PDB entry 2REA | X-ray diffraction, 2.50 A resolution | chain A

== Chain A ==
Molecule: Phosphatidylinositol-4-phosphate 3-kinase C2 domain-containing alpha polypeptide
From: Homo sapiens
Notes: EC 2.7.1.154; fragment: px-domain, residues 1421-1532
UniProtKB: O00443 (P3C2A_HUMAN); residue numbers follow UniProt; this construct covers 1421-1532
Amino-acid sequence (121 residues; row label = number of the first residue in the row):
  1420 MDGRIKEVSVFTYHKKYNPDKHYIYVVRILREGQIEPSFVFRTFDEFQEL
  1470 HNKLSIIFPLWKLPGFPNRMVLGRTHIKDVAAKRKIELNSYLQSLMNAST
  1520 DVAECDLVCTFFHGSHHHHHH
Not modelled in the structure: 1420, 1537-1540
Construct notes: expression tag (1420, 1533-1540)
What the authors report for this chain:
  - specificity-determining residues: Asp1464 (proposed by the authors, not directly observed)
  - specificity-determining residues: Thr1462
  - mutagenesis - R1488A (7-fold): decreased binding to PtdIns(4,5)P2 (citing earlier work)

== Summary ==
From the paper: R1488A reduces binding to PtdIns(4,5)P2; specificity determinants Asp1464 and Thr1462.
Chain A is Phosphatidylinositol-4-phosphate 3-kinase C2 domain-containing alpha polypeptide (Homo sapiens);
the structure, Crystal structures of C2ALPHA-PI3 kinase PX-domain domain indicate conformational change
associated with ligand binding, was determined by X-ray diffraction (same publication as 2RED).
